7RFN - chains A and D of the 3 polymer chains in the assembly; structure by X-ray diffraction, 2.50 A resolution.

== Chain A ==
Molecule: Site-specific DNA-methyltransferase (adenine-specific)
Source organism: Clostridioides difficile
Notes: EC 2.1.1.72
UniProt: Q183J3 (Q183J3_CLOD6); residue numbers follow UniProt; this construct covers 1-577
Amino-acid sequence (578 residues; each row starts with the number of its first residue; numbering starts at 0):
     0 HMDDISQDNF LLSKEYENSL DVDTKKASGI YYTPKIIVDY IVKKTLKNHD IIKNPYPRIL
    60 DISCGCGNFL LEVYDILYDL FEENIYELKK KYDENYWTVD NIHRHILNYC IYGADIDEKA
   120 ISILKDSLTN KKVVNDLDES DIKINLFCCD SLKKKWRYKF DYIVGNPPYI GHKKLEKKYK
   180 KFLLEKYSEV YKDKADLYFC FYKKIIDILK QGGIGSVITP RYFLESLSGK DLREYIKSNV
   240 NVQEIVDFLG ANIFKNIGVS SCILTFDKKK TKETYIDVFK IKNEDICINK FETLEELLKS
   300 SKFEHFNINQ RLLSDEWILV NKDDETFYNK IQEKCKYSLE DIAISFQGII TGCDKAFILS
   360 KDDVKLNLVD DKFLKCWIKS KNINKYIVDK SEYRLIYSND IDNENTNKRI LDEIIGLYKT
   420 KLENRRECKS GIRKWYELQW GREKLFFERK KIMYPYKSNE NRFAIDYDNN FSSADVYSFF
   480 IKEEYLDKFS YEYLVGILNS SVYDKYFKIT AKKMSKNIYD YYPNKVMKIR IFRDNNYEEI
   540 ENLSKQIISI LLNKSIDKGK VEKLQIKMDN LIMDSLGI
Unresolved in the structure: 0-27, 132-136
Differences from the reference sequence: expression tag (0)
From the paper describing this entry:
  - binding site for DNA Strand 1 (chain D): Tyr30, Tyr168, Phe253

== Chain D ==
Molecule: DNA Strand 1
Sequence (14 nucleotides; each row starts with the number of its first residue):
     1 TTCAAAAAGT CCCA

== Interface between chain A and chain D ==
Pairs across the interface (45):
  Tyr30(A) - DA8(D)  stacking on the base
  Asn165(A) - DA8(D)  hydrogen bond to the base
  Pro166(A) - DA8(D)  hydrogen bond to the base
  Tyr168(A) - DA8(D)  stacking on the base
  His171(A) - DA5(D)  base contact
  His171(A) - DA6(D)  hydrogen bond to the base
  Lys172(A) - DA6(D)  base contact
  Lys173(A) - DA8(D)  salt bridge to the phosphate
  Lys173(A) - DT10(D)  salt bridge to the phosphate
  Lys193(A) - DA5(D)  base contact
  Lys193(A) - DA6(D)  sugar contact
  Tyr221(A) - DA7(D)  sugar contact
  Ser225(A) - DA6(D)  phosphate contact
  Leu226(A) - DA6(D)  phosphate contact
  Ser227(A) - DA5(D)  phosphate contact
  Ser227(A) - DA6(D)  hydrogen bond to the phosphate
  Phe253(A) - DA8(D)  base contact
  Ile256(A) - DA8(D)  phosphate contact
  Ile256(A) - DG9(D)  phosphate contact
  Gly257(A) - DA7(D)  sugar contact
  Gly257(A) - DG9(D)  hydrogen bond to the phosphate
  Val258(A) - DA8(D)  sugar contact
  Ser344(A) - DA4(D)  phosphate contact
  Phe345(A) - DA4(D)  phosphate contact
  Gln346(A) - DA4(D)  hydrogen bond to the phosphate
  Gln346(A) - DA5(D)  hydrogen bond to the base
  Ile349(A) - DA5(D)  base contact
  Ile431(A) - DT1(D)  base contact
  Trp439(A) - DT2(D)  base contact
  Trp439(A) - DC3(D)  base contact
  Trp439(A) - DA4(D)  base contact
  Arg441(A) - DC3(D)  salt bridge to the phosphate
  Arg441(A) - DA4(D)  hydrogen bond to the base
  Lys456(A) - DA7(D)  base contact
  Tyr476(A) - DA5(D)  hydrogen bond to the phosphate
  Lys511(A) - DA6(D)  salt bridge to the phosphate
  Lys511(A) - DA7(D)  salt bridge to the phosphate
  Met513(A) - DA7(D)  base contact
  Ser514(A) - DA7(D)  hydrogen bond to the base
  Ser514(A) - DG9(D)  base contact
  Ile517(A) - DA7(D)  base contact
  Tyr521(A) - DA5(D)  phosphate contact
  Tyr521(A) - DA6(D)  hydrogen bond to the base
  Pro522(A) - DA5(D)  phosphate contact
  Asn523(A) - DA5(D)  hydrogen bond to the phosphate
Other interface residues (no listed pair), chain A (38 interface residues in all): Pro167, Gly170, Asp195, Asn255, Arg425, Glu426

== In short ==
Chain A and chain D form an interface of 38 and 10 residues respectively, with 12 hydrogen bonds, 5 salt
bridges and 2 aromatic stacking contacts. Polar pairs include Asn165(A)-DA8(D), Pro166(A)-DA8(D) and
His171(A)-DA6(D). From the paper: a binding site for DNA Strand 1 (chain D) at Tyr30(A), Tyr168(A) and
Phe253(A).
Chain A is Site-specific DNA-methyltransferase (adenine-specific) (Clostridioides difficile) and chain D is
DNA Strand 1; the structure, CamA Adenine Methyltransferase Complexed to Cognate Substrate DNA and Inhibitor
SGC8158, was determined by X-ray diffraction together with 7RFK, 7RFL and 7RFM from the same study.
